PDB entry 4GFH | X-ray diffraction, 4.41 A resolution (low resolution: residue-level contacts below are approximate; hydrogen-bond / salt-bridge calls are withheld) | chains A and E of the 10 polymer chains in the assembly

# Chain A
Protein: DNA topoisomerase 2
Source organism: Saccharomyces cerevisiae
Notes: EC 5.99.1.3
Reference sequence: P06786 (TOP2_YEAST); residue numbers follow UniProt; this construct covers 1-1177
Amino-acid sequence (1178 residues; row label = number of the first residue in the row):
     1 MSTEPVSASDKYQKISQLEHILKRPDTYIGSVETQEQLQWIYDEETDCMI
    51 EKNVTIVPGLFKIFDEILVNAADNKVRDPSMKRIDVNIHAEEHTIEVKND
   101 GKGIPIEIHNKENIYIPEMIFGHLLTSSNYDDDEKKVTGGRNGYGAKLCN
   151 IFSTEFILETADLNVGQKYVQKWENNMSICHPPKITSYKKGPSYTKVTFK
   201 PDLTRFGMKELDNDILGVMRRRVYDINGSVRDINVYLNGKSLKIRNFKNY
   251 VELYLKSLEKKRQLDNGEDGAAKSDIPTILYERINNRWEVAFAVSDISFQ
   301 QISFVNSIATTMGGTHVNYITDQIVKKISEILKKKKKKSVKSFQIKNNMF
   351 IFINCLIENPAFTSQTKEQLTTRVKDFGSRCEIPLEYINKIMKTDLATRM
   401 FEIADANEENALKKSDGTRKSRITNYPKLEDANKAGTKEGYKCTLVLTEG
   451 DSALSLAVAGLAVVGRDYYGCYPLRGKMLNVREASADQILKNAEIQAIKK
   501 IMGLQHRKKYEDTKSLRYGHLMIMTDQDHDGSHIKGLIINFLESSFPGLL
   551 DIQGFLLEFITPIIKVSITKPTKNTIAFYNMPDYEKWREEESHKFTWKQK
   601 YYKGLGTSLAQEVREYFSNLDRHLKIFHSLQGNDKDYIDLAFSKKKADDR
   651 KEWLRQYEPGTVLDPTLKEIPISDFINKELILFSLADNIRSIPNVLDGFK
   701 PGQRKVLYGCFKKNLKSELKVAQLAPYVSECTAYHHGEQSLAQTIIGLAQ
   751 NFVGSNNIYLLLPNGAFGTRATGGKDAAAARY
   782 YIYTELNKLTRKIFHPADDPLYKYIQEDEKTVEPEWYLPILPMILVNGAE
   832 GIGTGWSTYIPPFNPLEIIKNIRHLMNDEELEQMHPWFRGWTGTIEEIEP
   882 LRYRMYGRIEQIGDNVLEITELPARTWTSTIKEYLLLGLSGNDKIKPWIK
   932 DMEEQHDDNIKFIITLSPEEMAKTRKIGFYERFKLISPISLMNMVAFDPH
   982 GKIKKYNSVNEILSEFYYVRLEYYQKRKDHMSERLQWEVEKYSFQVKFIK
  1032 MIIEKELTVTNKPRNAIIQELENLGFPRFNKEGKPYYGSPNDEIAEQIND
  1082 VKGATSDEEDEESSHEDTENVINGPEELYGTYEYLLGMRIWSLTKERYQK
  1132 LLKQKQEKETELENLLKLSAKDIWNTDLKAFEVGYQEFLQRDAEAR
Not modelled in the structure: 1-6, 259-275, 409-420, 603-606, 1071-1106
Modified residues: Tyr782 (o-phosphotyrosine; PTR)
Metal / ion sites: Mg2+: Asn70 (together with AMP-PNP)
Residues lining bound ligands: AMP-PNP (ANP; phosphoaminophosphonic acid-adenylate ester): Glu66, Asn70, Asp73, Asn74, Arg77, Asn99, Ile104, Ile120, Phe121, Thr126, Ser127, Ser128, Asn129, Gly139, Gly140, Arg141, Asn142, Gly143, Tyr144, Gly145, Ala146, Lys147, Thr195, Gln365, Lys367
UniProt features mapped onto this chain:
  - region (Interaction with DNA): Lys333 to Lys336, Lys965 to Asn974
  - active site: Tyr782 (O-(5'-phospho-DNA)-tyrosine intermediate)
  - binding site (ATP): Asn70, Asn99, Ser127 to Asn129, Gly140 to Lys147, Gln365 to Lys367
  - binding site (Mg(2+)): Glu449, Asp526, Asp528
  - site: Lys477 (Interaction with DNA), Asn480 (Interaction with DNA), Arg650 (Interaction with DNA), Lys651 (Interaction with DNA), Lys700 (Interaction with DNA), Tyr734 (Interaction with DNA), Ser740 (Interaction with DNA), Arg781 (Transition state stabilizer), Ile833 (Important for DNA bending), Trp908 (Interaction with DNA)
  - modified residue: Thr1086 (Phosphothreonine), Ser1087 (Phosphoserine)
Reported in the primary citation:
  - binding site for AMP-PNP: Lys367 (citing earlier work)
  - conformationally variable residues (order/disorder transition): Lys335 to Ser339

# Chain E
Molecule: 15-nt DNA strand
Sequence (15 nucleotides; each row starts with the number of its first residue):
     1 CGCGAATCGTCATCC

# Interface between chain A and chain E
Contacting residue pairs - 35 pairs, chain A then chain E:
  Lys477(A) - DA6(E)
  Lys477(A) - DT7(E)
  Met478(A) - DA6(E)
  Met478(A) - DT7(E)
  Leu479(A) - DA6(E)
  Leu479(A) - DT7(E)
  Asn480(A) - DT7(E)
  Asn480(A) - DC8(E)
  Gln488(A) - DA6(E)
  His533(A) - DT7(E)
  His533(A) - DC8(E)
  Leu537(A) - DT7(E)
  Phe642(A) - DC8(E)
  Ala647(A) - DG9(E)
  Ala647(A) - DT10(E)
  Arg650(A) - DG9(E)
  Lys651(A) - DT10(E)
  Arg781(A) - DC1(E)
  Arg781(A) - DG2(E)
  Tyr782(A) - DC1(E)
  Ile833(A) - DC8(E)
  Ile833(A) - DG9(E)
  Gly834(A) - DC8(E)
  Gly834(A) - DG9(E)
  Thr835(A) - DC8(E)
  Gly836(A) - DC8(E)
  Gly836(A) - DG9(E)
  Trp837(A) - DG9(E)
  Ser838(A) - DG9(E)
  Ser838(A) - DT10(E)
  Lys965(A) - DT13(E)
  Lys965(A) - DC14(E)
  Pro969(A) - DA12(E)
  Met973(A) - DC11(E)
  Asn974(A) - DT10(E)
Also at the interface, not in a pair above, chain A (28 interface residues in all): Lys644, Asp648, Arg883, Ile967, Ser971

# Overview
Chain A and chain E form an interface of 28 and 11 residues respectively. Chain A binds AMP-PNP. Curated
annotation (UniProt) lists active-site residue Tyr782(A), 16 ATP-binding residues and 3 Mg2+-binding residues
on chain A. The paper reports a binding site for AMP-PNP at Lys367(A); conformational variability at
Lys335(A).
Chain A is DNA topoisomerase 2 (Saccharomyces cerevisiae) and chain E is a 15-nt DNA strand; the structure,
Topoisomerase II-DNA-AMPPNP complex, was determined by X-ray diffraction.
